Entry 1LJ2 (X-ray diffraction, 2.38 A resolution); this record covers chains B and C of the 4 polymer chains in the assembly.

# Chain B
Molecule: Nonstructural RNA-binding protein 34
Source organism: Simian rotavirus A/SA11
Notes: fragment: C-terminal domain; engineered mutation(s): C306S C314S
UniProt: P03536 (VN34_ROTS1); residue numbers follow UniProt; this construct covers 206-315
Amino-acid sequence (110 residues; each row starts with the number of its first residue):
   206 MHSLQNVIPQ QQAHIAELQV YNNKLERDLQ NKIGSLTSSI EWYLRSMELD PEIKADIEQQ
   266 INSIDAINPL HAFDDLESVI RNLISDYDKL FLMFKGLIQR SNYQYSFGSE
Sequence notes: cloning artifact (306, 314)
Ligand contacts: gold ion (AU): Leu-209, Gln-210, Ile-213

# Chain C
Molecule: eukaryotic protein synthesis initiation factor
Notes: fragment: residues 132-159 of AAC82471
UniProt: Q04637 (IF4G1_HUMAN); residues 132-159 here correspond to UniProt positions 172-199 (UniProt number = residue number + 40)
Amino-acid sequence (28 residues; each row starts with the number of its first residue):
   132 APKRERKTIR IRDPNQGGKD ITEEIMSG
Not modelled in the structure: 132-137

# Interface between chain B and chain C
Residue-residue contacts - 7 pairs, chain B then chain C:
  Met-298(B) with Ile-140(C); Ile-156(C); Met-157(C), hydrophobic
  Gly-301(B) with Ile-156(C); Gly-159(C)
  Leu-302(B) with Ile-156(C), hydrophobic
  Gln-304(B) with Gly-159(C), hydrogen bond (side chain-backbone)
Interface residues without a listed pair, chain B (7 interface residues in all): Leu-295, Leu-297, Arg-305
Interface residues without a listed pair, chain C (6 interface residues in all): Ile-142, Thr-153

# Summary
7 residues of chain B and 6 residues of chain C are in contact; the contacts include 1 hydrogen bond. Its one
hydrogen-bonded contact is Gln-304(B)/Gly-159(C). Bound to chain B: gold ion.
Here chain B is Nonstructural RNA-binding protein 34 (Simian rotavirus A/SA11) and chain C is eukaryotic
protein synthesis initiation factor. Entry 1LJ2 (Recognition of eIF4G by Rotavirus NSP3 reveals a basis for
mRNA circularization) was determined by X-ray diffraction.
